Entry 7UIX (electron microscopy, 3.24 A resolution); this record covers chains A and B of the 14 polymer chains in the assembly.

== Chain A (and B) ==
Molecule: ATP-dependent Clp protease ATP-binding subunit ClpA
From: Escherichia coli
Notes: chain B of this document is another copy of the same molecule, construct and numbering; everything in this record applies to it too
Reference sequence: A0A836NDF2 (A0A836NDF2_ECOLX); numbering as in UniProt (aligned over 1-758)
Amino-acid sequence (758 residues; numbered 1 to 758; the number before each row is that of its first residue):
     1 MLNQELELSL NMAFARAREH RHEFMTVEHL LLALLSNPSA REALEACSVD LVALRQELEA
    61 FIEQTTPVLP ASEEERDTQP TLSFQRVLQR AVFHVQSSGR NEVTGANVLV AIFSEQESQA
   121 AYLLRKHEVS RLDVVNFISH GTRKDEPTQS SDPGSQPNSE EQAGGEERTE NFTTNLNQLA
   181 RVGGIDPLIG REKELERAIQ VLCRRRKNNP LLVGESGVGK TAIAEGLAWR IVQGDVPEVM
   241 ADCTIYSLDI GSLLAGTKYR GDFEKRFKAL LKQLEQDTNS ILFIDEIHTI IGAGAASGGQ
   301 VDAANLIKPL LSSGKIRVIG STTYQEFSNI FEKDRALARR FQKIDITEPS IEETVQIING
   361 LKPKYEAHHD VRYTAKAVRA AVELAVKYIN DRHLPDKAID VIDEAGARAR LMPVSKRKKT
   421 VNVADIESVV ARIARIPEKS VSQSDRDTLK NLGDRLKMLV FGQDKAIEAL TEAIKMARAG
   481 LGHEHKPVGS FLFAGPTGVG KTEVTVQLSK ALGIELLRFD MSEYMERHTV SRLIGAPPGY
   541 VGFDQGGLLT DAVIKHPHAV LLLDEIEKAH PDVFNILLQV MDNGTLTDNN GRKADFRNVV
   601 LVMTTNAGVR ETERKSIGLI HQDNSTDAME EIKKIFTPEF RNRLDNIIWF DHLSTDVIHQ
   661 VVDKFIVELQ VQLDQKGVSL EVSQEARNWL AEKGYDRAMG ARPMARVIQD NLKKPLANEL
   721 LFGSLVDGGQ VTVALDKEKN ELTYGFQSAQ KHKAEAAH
Not modelled in the structure: 1-171, 749-758 (chain B: 1-168, 295-303, 749-758)
Differences from the reference sequence: conflict Thr-169 (Met in A0A836NDF2)
Ion coordination: Mg2+: Thr-221 (together with ADP)
Residues lining bound ligands:
  - ADP (adenosine-5'-diphosphate), molecule 1: Leu-188, Ile-189, Arg-191, Ser-216, Gly-217, Val-218, Gly-219, Lys-220, Thr-221, Ala-222, Asp-285, Ile-357, Pro-395, Ile-399
  - ADP, molecule 2: Val-460, Phe-461, Gln-463, Gly-498, Val-499, Gly-500, Thr-502, Arg-518, Leu-653, Val-657, Val-661, Lys-664, Phe-665, Ala-701, Arg-702

== Interface between chain A and chain B ==
Residue-residue contacts (61; chain A residue first):
  Ser-216(A) / Arg-335(B)
  Ala-255(A) / Leu-306(B)  hydrophobic
  Lys-258(A) / Arg-260(B)  hydrogen bond (backbone-side chain)
  Lys-258(A) / Glu-264(B)
  Glu-286(A) / Asp-334(B)
  Glu-286(A) / Arg-335(B)  hydrogen bond (side chain-backbone)
  Glu-286(A) / Ala-336(B)  hydrogen bond (side chain-backbone)
  Ser-297(A) / Lys-333(B)
  Tyr-365(A) / Arg-205(B)  hydrogen bond
  His-368(A) / Arg-205(B)  hydrogen bond
  His-369(A) / Arg-205(B)
  Asp-396(A) / Arg-335(B)  salt bridge
  Asp-400(A) / Arg-204(B)  salt bridge
  Asp-400(A) / Lys-207(B)  salt bridge
  Asp-403(A) / Arg-204(B)
  Asp-403(A) / Arg-205(B)
  Glu-404(A) / Arg-197(B)  salt bridge
  Glu-404(A) / Gln-200(B)  hydrogen bond
  Ala-407(A) / Gln-200(B)
  Arg-408(A) / Gln-200(B)
  Arg-410(A) / Cys-203(B)  hydrogen bond (side chain-backbone)
  Leu-411(A) / Cys-203(B)  hydrophobic
  Leu-411(A) / Val-239(B)  hydrophobic
  Val-414(A) / Glu-238(B)
  Val-429(A) / Gln-200(B)
  Arg-432(A) / Lys-193(B)
  Arg-432(A) / Glu-196(B)  salt bridge
  Ile-433(A) / Arg-197(B)
  Arg-435(A) / Asp-345(B)  salt bridge
  Arg-435(A) / Thr-347(B)  hydrogen bond
  Glu-526(A) / Arg-527(B)
  His-528(A) / Arg-527(B)  hydrogen bond
  Glu-565(A) / Glu-639(B)
  Lys-568(A) / Glu-639(B)  salt bridge
  Leu-669(A) / Leu-481(B)  hydrophobic
  Gln-672(A) / Gly-480(B)  hydrogen bond (side chain-backbone)
  Gln-672(A) / Leu-481(B)
  Gln-672(A) / Gly-482(B)
  Leu-673(A) / Leu-481(B)  hydrophobic
  Gln-675(A) / Lys-387(B)  hydrogen bond
  Gln-675(A) / Tyr-388(B)  hydrogen bond
  Lys-676(A) / Ala-479(B)  hydrogen bond (side chain-backbone)
  Met-699(A) / Pro-638(B)  hydrophobic
  Arg-702(A) / Asn-642(B)
  Arg-706(A) / Asp-645(B)
  Gln-709(A) / Met-476(B)
  Gln-709(A) / His-483(B)
  Gln-709(A) / Asp-645(B)
  Asp-710(A) / Asp-645(B)
  Lys-713(A) / Met-476(B)
  Lys-713(A) / Leu-481(B)
  Lys-714(A) / Glu-472(B)
  Lys-714(A) / Met-476(B)
  Ala-717(A) / Met-476(B)  hydrophobic
  Asn-718(A) / Lys-475(B)
  Leu-720(A) / Leu-481(B)  hydrophobic
  Leu-721(A) / Arg-446(B)  hydrogen bond (backbone-side chain)
  Leu-721(A) / Lys-475(B)
  Leu-721(A) / Ala-479(B)  hydrophobic
  Phe-722(A) / Arg-446(B)
  Phe-722(A) / Lys-450(B)
Also at the interface, not in a pair above, chain A (56 interface residues in all): Gly-217, Ile-250, Gly-251, Leu-254, His-288, Gln-325, Arg-392, Arg-417, Glu-523, Gly-539, Asn-606, Arg-610, Leu-716, Val-726
Also at the interface, not in a pair above, chain B (52 interface residues in all): Ile-199, Val-201, Arg-206, Pro-237, Ala-304, Lys-308, Asn-329, Ile-330, Leu-384, Val-441, Tyr-540, Asp-572, Asn-575, Thr-637, Leu-644, Asn-646

== Overview ==
56 residues of chain A and 52 residues of chain B are in contact, with 14 hydrogen bonds and 7 salt bridges.
Polar contacts include Asp-396(A)/Arg-335(B), Asp-400(A)/Arg-204(B) and Asp-400(A)/Lys-207(B). Ligands of
chain A: ADP.
Chain A and chain B are both ATP-dependent Clp protease ATP-binding subunit ClpA (Escherichia coli); the
structure, ClpAP complex bound to ClpS N-terminal extension, class I, was determined by electron microscopy
together with 7UIV, 7UIW, 7UIZ, 7UJ0 and 7UIY from the same study.
